1HW2 - chains D and B of the 4 polymer chains in the assembly; structure by X-ray diffraction, 3.25 A resolution.

[Chain D]
Molecule: 22-nt DNA strand
Sequence (22 nucleotides; each row starts with the number of its first residue):
     1 CGATCTGGTC CGACCAGATG CT
Unresolved in the structure: 21-22

[Chain B]
Name: Fatty acid metabolism regulator protein
Source organism: Escherichia coli
UniProt: P0A8V6 (FADR_ECOLI); numbering as in UniProt (aligned over 1-239)
Sequence (239 residues; numbered 1 to 239; the number before each row is that of its first residue):
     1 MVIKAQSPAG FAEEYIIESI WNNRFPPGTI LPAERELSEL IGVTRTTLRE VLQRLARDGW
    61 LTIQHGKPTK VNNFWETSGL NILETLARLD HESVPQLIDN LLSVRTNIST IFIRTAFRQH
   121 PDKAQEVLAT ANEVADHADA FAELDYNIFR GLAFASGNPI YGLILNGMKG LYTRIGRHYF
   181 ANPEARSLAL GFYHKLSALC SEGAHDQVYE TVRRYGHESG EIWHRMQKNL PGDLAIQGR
Unresolved in the structure: 1-6, 229-239
UniProt features mapped onto this chain:
  - DNA-binding region: Glu34 to Thr69 (H-T-H motif)
  - region: Tyr215 to Leu230 (Binds acyl-CoA)
  - binding site (CoA): Asp99, Ser103 to Asn107, Arg213, Ser219
  - mutagenesis: Ala9 (A9V: Dominant negative to wild-type, decreased DNA-binding), Arg35 (R35C: Dominant negative to wild-type, decreased DNA-binding), Arg49 (R49A: Dominant negative to wild-type), His65 (H65Y: Dominant negative to wild-type, decreased DNA-binding), Gly66 (G66D: Dominant negative to wild-type, decreased DNA-binding), Lys67 (K67S: Dominant negative to wild-type, decreased DNA-binding), Tyr215 (Y215A: Loss of FadR repression), Gly216 (G216A: Super-repressor, non-inducible phenotype, cells cannot use long chain fatty acids as carbon source), Glu218 (E218A: Reduced ability to repress), Ser219 (S219A: Reduced ability to repress; S219N: Super-repressor, non-inducible phenotype, cells cannot use long chain fatty acids as carbon source ...), Gly220 (G220A: Loss of FadR repression), Trp223 (W223A: Super-repressor, non-inducible phenotype, cells cannot use long chain fatty acids as carbon source), 3 further mutagenesis entries in UniProt

[How chain D and chain B interact]
Contacting residue pairs (20; chain D residue first):
  DT6(D) - Ala33(B)  phosphate contact
  DT6(D) - Arg35(B)  base contact
  DT6(D) - Lys67(B)  phosphate contact
  DG7(D) - Ala33(B)  phosphate contact
  DG7(D) - Glu34(B)  hydrogen bond to the phosphate
  DG7(D) - Arg35(B)  hydrogen bond to the base
  DG7(D) - Arg45(B)  base contact
  DG7(D) - Arg49(B)  sugar contact
  DG7(D) - Ile63(B)  phosphate contact
  DG7(D) - His65(B)  hydrogen bond to the base
  DG7(D) - Gly66(B)  hydrogen bond to the sugar
  DG7(D) - Lys67(B)  phosphate contact
  DG7(D) - Thr69(B)  phosphate contact
  DG8(D) - Arg35(B)  hydrogen bond to the base
  DG8(D) - Arg45(B)  hydrogen bond to the base
  DG8(D) - Arg49(B)  salt bridge to the phosphate
  DG8(D) - Gln53(B)  phosphate contact
  DG8(D) - Ile63(B)  phosphate contact
  DG8(D) - His65(B)  phosphate contact
  DT9(D) - Arg49(B)  base contact
Other interface residues (no listed pair), chain B (16 interface residues in all): Leu31, Pro32, Glu36, Gln64, Pro68

[Summary]
4 residues of chain D face 16 of chain B across their interface, with 6 hydrogen bonds and 1 salt bridge.
Among the polar pairs are DG7(D)-Arg35(B), DG7(D)-His65(B) and DG8(D)-Arg35(B). UniProt lists 8 CoA-binding
residues and 15 mutagenesis sites on chain B.
Chain D is a 22-nt DNA strand and chain B is Fatty acid metabolism regulator protein (Escherichia coli); the
structure, Fadr-DNA complex: transcriptional control of fatty acid metabolism in echerichia coli, was
determined by X-ray diffraction, deposited together with 1HW1.
